2WCC - chains 1 and 3 of the 3 polymer chains in the assembly; structure by solution NMR.

[Chain 1]
Molecule: 12-nt DNA strand
Sequence (12 nucleotides; each row starts with the number of its first residue):
     1 GCAGTCAAAATC

[Chain 3]
Name: Integrase
From: Enterobacteria phage lambda
Notes: fragment: p'2 dna binding domain, residues 1-64
UniProtKB: P03700 (VINT_LAMBD); residue numbers follow UniProt; this construct covers 1-64
Sequence (64 residues; numbered 1 to 64; the number before each row is that of its first residue):
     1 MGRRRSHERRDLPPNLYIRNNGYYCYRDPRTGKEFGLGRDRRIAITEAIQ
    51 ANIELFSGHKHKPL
Curated features (UniProtKB/Swiss-Prot):
  - mutagenesis: Glu47 (E47A: Complete loss of interaction with the integrase)
From the paper describing this entry:
  - binding site for the 12-nt DNA strand (chain 1): Met1, Gly2, Asn21, Cys25, Lys33, Glu34
  - binding site for the 12-nt DNA strand: Arg3, Ser6, Arg9, Arg19, Asn20, Asn21
  - contacts within the chain: Arg19-Glu34 (salt bridge)
  - specificity-determining residues: Asn21 (proposed by the authors, not directly observed)
  - conformationally variable residues (order/disorder transition): Glu8 to Arg10

[Chain 1 / chain 3 interface]
Contacting residue pairs (19; chain 1 residue first):
  DA3(1) - Asn21(3)  base contact
  DA3(1) - Tyr23(3)  phosphate contact
  DA3(1) - Arg39(3)  phosphate contact
  DG4(1) - Asn21(3)  base contact
  DG4(1) - Tyr23(3)  phosphate contact
  DG4(1) - Gly36(3)  sugar contact
  DT5(1) - Arg19(3)  base contact
  DT5(1) - Cys25(3)  base contact
  DT5(1) - Glu34(3)  sugar contact
  DT5(1) - Phe35(3)  phosphate contact
  DT5(1) - Gly36(3)  phosphate contact
  DC6(1) - Arg19(3)  base contact
  DC6(1) - Lys33(3)  phosphate contact
  DC6(1) - Glu34(3)  base contact
  DA7(1) - Lys33(3)  phosphate contact
  DA9(1) - Gly2(3)  base contact
  DA10(1) - Met1(3)  sugar contact
  DA10(1) - Gly2(3)  sugar contact
  DT11(1) - Met1(3)  sugar contact
Other interface residues (no listed pair), chain 1 (9 interface residues in all): DA8
Other interface residues (no listed pair), chain 3 (12 interface residues in all): Arg3

[In short]
Chain 1 and chain 3 form an interface of 9 and 12 residues respectively. UniProt lists one mutagenesis site on
chain 3. From the paper: a binding site for the 12-nt DNA strand (chain 1) at Met1(3), Gly2(3) and Asn21(3)
among others; a binding site for the 12-nt DNA strand at Arg3(3), Ser6(3) and Arg9(3) among others.
Chain 1 is a 12-nt DNA strand and chain 3 is Integrase (Enterobacteria phage lambda); the structure, phage
lambda IntDBD1-64 complex with p prime 2 DNA, was determined by solution NMR.
